8JIB - chains B and I of the 12 polymer chains in the assembly; structure by X-ray diffraction, 3.15 A resolution.

[Chain B (and I)]
Molecule: TK receptor
Source organism: Aedes aegypti
Notes: chain I of this document is another copy of the same molecule, construct and numbering; everything in this record applies to it too
UniProt: Q16G28 (Q16G28_AEDAE); residues 1-681 here = UniProt positions 1-681
Amino-acid sequence (681 residues; numbered 1 to 681; the number before each row is that of its first residue):
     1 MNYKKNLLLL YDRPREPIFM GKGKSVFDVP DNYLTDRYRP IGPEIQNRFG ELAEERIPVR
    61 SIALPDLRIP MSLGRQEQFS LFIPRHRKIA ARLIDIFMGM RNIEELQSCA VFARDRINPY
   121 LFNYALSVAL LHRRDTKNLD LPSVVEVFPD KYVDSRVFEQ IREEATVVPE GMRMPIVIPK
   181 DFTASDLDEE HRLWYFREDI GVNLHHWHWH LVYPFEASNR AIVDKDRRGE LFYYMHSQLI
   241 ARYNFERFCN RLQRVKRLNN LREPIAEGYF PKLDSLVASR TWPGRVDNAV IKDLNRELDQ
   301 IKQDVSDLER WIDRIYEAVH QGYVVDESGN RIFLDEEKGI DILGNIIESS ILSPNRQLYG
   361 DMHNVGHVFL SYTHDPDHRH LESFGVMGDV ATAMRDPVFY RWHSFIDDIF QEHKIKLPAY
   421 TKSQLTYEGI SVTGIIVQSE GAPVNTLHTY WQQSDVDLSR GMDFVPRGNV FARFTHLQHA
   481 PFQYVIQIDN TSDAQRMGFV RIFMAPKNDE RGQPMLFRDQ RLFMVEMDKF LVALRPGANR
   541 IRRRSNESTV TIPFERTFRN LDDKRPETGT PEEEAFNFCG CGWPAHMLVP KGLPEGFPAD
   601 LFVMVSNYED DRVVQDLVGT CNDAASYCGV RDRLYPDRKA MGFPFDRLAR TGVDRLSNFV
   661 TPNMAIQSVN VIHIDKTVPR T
Not modelled in the structure: 559-581, 616-628 (chain I: 560-577, 624-626)
Metal / ion sites: Cu ion site 1: His-206, His-210, His-236; Cu ion site 2: His-363, His-367, His-403

[Interface between chain B and chain I]
Pairs across the interface (6; chain B residue first):
  Asp-186(B) with Gln-253(I)
  Leu-187(B) with Gln-253(I)
  Arg-251(B) with Arg-251(I)
  Gln-253(B) with Asp-186(I); Leu-187(I)
  Arg-511(B) with Asp-186(I)
Interface residues without a listed pair, chain B (8 interface residues in all): Glu-189, Lys-256, Glu-510
Interface residues without a listed pair, chain I (7 interface residues in all): Glu-189, Glu-510, Arg-511

[In short]
Chain B and chain I form an interface of 8 and 7 residues respectively. The Cu ion site 1 is built by
His-206(B), His-210(B) and His-236(B). His-363(B), His-367(B) and His-403(B) coordinate Cu ion site 2.
Both chains are TK receptor (Aedes aegypti). Entry 8JIB (Crystal Structure of Prophenoloxidase PPO6 from Aedes
aegypti) was determined by X-ray diffraction (same publication as 8JI8).
